5ME1 - chains A and T of the 26 polymer chains in the assembly; structure by electron microscopy, 13.50 A resolution (very low resolution: no residue pairs are listed; an interface is given only as per-side residue counts).

Chain A:
Molecule: 16S ribosomal RNA
Organism: Escherichia coli K-12
Sequence (1534 nucleotides; numbered 1 to 1534; the number before each row is that of its first residue):
     1 AAAUUGAAGA GUUUGAUCAU GGCUCAGAUU GAACGCUGGC GGCAGGCCUA ACACAUGCAA
    61 GUCGAACGGU AACAGGAAGA AGCUUGCUUC UUUGCUGACG AGUGGCGGAC GGGUGAGUAA
   121 UGUCUGGGAA ACUGCCUGAU GGAGGGGGAU AACUACUGGA AACGGUAGCU AAUACCGCAU
   181 AACGUCGCAA GACCAAAGAG GGGGACCUUC GGGCCUCUUG CCAUCGGAUG UGCCCAGAUG
   241 GGAUUAGCUA GUAGGUGGGG UAACGGCUCA CCUAGGCGAC GAUCCCUAGC UGGUCUGAGA
   301 GGAUGACCAG CCACACUGGA ACUGAGACAC GGUCCAGACU CCUACGGGAG GCAGCAGUGG
   361 GGAAUAUUGC ACAAUGGGCG CAAGCCUGAU GCAGCCAUGC CGCGUGUAUG AAGAAGGCCU
   421 UCGGGUUGUA AAGUACUUUC AGCGGGGAGG AAGGGAGUAA AGUUAAUACC UUUGCUCAUU
   481 GACGUUACCC GCAGAAGAAG CACCGGCUAA CUCCGUGCCA GCAGCCXCGG UAAUACGGAG
   541 GGUGCAAGCG UUAAUCGGAA UUACUGGGCG UAAAGCGCAC GCAGGCGGUU UGUUAAGUCA
   601 GAUGUGAAAU CCCCGGGCUC AACCUGGGAA CUGCAUCUGA UACUGGCAAG CUUGAGUCUC
   661 GUAGAGGGGG GUAGAAUUCC AGGUGUAGCG GUGAAAUGCG UAGAGAUCUG GAGGAAUACC
   721 GGUGGCGAAG GCGGCCCCCU GGACGAAGAC UGACGCUCAG GUGCGAAAGC GUGGGGAGCA
   781 AACAGGAUUA GAUACCCUGG UAGUCCACGC CGUAAACGAU GUCGACUUGG AGGUUGUGCC
   841 CUUGAGGCGU GGCUUCCGGA GCUAACGCGU UAAGUCGACC GCCUGGGGAG UACGGCCGCA
   901 AGGUUAAAAC UCAAAUGAAU UGACGGGGGC CCGCACAAGC GGUGGAGCAU GUGGUUUAAU
   961 UCGAUGXAAC GCGAAGAACC UUACCUGGUC UUGACAUCCA CGGAAGUUUU CAGAGAUGAG
  1021 AAUGUGCCUU CGGGAACCGU GAGACAGGUG CUGCAUGGCU GUCGUCAGCU CGUGUUGUGA
  1081 AAUGUUGGGU UAAGUCCCGC AACGAGCGCA ACCCUUAUCC UUUGUUGCCA GCGGUCCGGC
  1141 CGGGAACUCA AAGGAGACUG CCAGUGAUAA ACUGGAGGAA GGUGGGGAUG ACGUCAAGUC
  1201 AUCAUGGCCC UUACGACCAG GGCUACACAC GUGCUACAAU GGCGCAUACA AAGAGAAGCG
  1261 ACCUCGCGAG AGCAAGCGGA CCUCAUAAAG UGCGUCGUAG UCCGGAUUGG AGUCUGCAAC
  1321 UCGACUCCAU GAAGUCGGAA UCGCUAGUAA UCGUGGAUCA GAAUGCCACG GUGAAUACGU
  1381 UCCCGGGCCU UGUACACACC GCCCGUXACA CCAUGGGAGU GGGUUGCAAA AGAAGUAGGU
  1441 AGCUUAACCU UCGGGAGGGC GCUUACCACU UUGUGAUUCA UGACUGGGGU GAAGUCGUAA
  1501 CAAGGUAACC GUAGGGGAAC CUGCGGUUGG AUCA
Modified / non-standard residues: PSU (pseudouridine-5'-monophosphate) at position 516, G7M (N7-methyl-guanosine-5'-monophosphate) at position 527, 2MG (2N-methylguanosine-5'-monophosphate) at position 966, 5MC (5-methylcytidine-5'-monophosphate) at position 967, 2MG (2N-methylguanosine-5'-monophosphate) at position 1207, 4OC (4n,o2'-methylcytidine-5'-monophosphate) at position 1402, 5MC (5-methylcytidine-5'-monophosphate) at position 1407, UR3 (3-methyluridine-5'-monophoshate) at position 1498, 2MG (2N-methylguanosine-5'-monophosphate) at position 1516, MA6 (6N-dimethyladenosine-5'-monophoshate) at position 1518, MA6 (6N-dimethyladenosine-5'-monophoshate) at position 1519

Chain T:
Protein: 30S ribosomal protein S20
Organism: Escherichia coli K-12
UniProtKB: P0A7U7 (RS20_ECOLI); residues 1-87 here = UniProt positions 1-87
Sequence (87 residues; numbered 1 to 87; the number before each row is that of its first residue):
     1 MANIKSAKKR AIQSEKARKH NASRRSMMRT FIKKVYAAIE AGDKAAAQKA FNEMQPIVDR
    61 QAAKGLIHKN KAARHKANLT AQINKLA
Not modelled in the structure: 1

Interface between chain A and chain T:
At this resolution (14 A) residue pairs are not listed: 52 residues of chain A and 46 of chain T lie at the interface.

Overview:
The interface between chain A and chain T involves 52 residues on one side and 46 on the other.
Here chain A is 16S ribosomal RNA and chain T is 30S ribosomal protein S20, both from Escherichia coli K-12.
Entry 5ME1 (Structure of the 30S Pre-Initiation Complex 2 (30S IC-2) Stalled by GE81112) was determined by
electron microscopy together with 5ME0 from the same study.
